7VO9 - chains B and H of the 6 polymer chains in the assembly; structure by electron microscopy, 3.80 A resolution.

Chain B:
Molecule: 84-nt DNA strand
Sequence (84 nucleotides; row label = number of the first residue in the row):
     1 GGCGACCCGG CGCCGCCTAC GGTCAGTACT ACGGGTAGGG GGTATCGGGC AACGCGGCAC
    61 TGAACACCGT TGTCATGTGC CTTG
Not modelled in the structure: 1-41

Chain H:
Molecule: Putative metal uptake regulation protein
Source organism: Streptomyces coelicolor (strain ATCC BAA-471 / A3(2) / M145)
UniProtKB: Q9L2H5 (Q9L2H5_STRCO); residues 1-139 here = UniProt positions 1-139
Chain sequence (159 residues; each row starts with the number of its first residue; numbers below 1 keep their minus sign (Met-19 is residue -19)):
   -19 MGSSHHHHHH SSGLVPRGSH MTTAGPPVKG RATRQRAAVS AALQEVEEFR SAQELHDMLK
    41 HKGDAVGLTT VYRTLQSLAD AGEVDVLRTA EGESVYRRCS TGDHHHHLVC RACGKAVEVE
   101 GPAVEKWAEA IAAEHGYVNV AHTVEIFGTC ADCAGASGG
Not modelled in the structure: -19 to 5, 137-139
Sequence notes: initiating methionine (-19); expression tag (-18 to 0)
Bound ions: Zn2+ site 1: Asp65, Cys79, His85, His87; Zn2+ site 2: His84, His86, His122; Zn2+ site 3: Cys90, Cys93, Cys130, Cys133
What the authors report for this chain:
  - mutagenesis - R11A, D37A/H41A, R53A: decreased binding to the 84-nt DNA strand

Chain B / chain H interface:
Residue-residue contacts (13):
  DC53(B) - Arg11(H)  hydrogen bond to the phosphate
  DG54(B) - Arg11(H)  phosphate contact
  DG54(B) - Thr13(H)  phosphate contact
  DG54(B) - Arg16(H)  hydrogen bond to the phosphate
  DC55(B) - Thr13(H)  phosphate contact
  DC55(B) - Gln15(H)  phosphate contact
  DC55(B) - Arg16(H)  salt bridge to the phosphate
  DC55(B) - Thr50(H)  sugar contact
  DG56(B) - Gln15(H)  phosphate contact
  DG56(B) - Gly47(H)  hydrogen bond to the phosphate
  DG56(B) - Thr50(H)  phosphate contact
  DG57(B) - Thr49(H)  base contact
  DC58(B) - Thr49(H)  base contact
Interface residues without a listed pair, chain H (10 interface residues in all): Ala45, Val46, Arg53

In short:
6 residues of chain B face 10 of chain H across their interface, with 3 hydrogen bonds and 1 salt bridge.
Polar pairs include DC53(B)-Arg11(H), DG54(B)-Arg16(H) and DG56(B)-Gly47(H). The Zn2+ site 1 is built by
Asp65(H), Cys79(H), His85(H) and His87(H). From the paper: R11A, D37A/H41A and R53A of chain H reduce binding
to the 84-nt DNA strand.
Here chain B is an 84-nt DNA strand and chain H is Putative metal uptake regulation protein (Streptomyces
coelicolor (strain ATCC BAA-471 / A3(2) / M145)). Entry 7VO9 (Streptomyces coelicolor zinc uptake regulator
complexed with zinc and DNA (dimer of dimers)) was determined by electron microscopy, deposited together with
7VO0, 7VPD, 7VPZ, 7X74, 7X75 and 7X76.
